Entry 2VQ9 (X-ray diffraction, 1.85 A resolution); this record covers chain A.

# Chain A
Molecule: Rnase 1
Source organism: Danio rerio
Reference sequence: A5HAK0 (A5HAK0_DANRE); residues 1-127 here correspond to UniProt positions 23-149 (UniProt number = residue number + 22)
Amino-acid sequence (148 residues; each row starts with the number of its first residue; note: 1 number in that range is skipped by the numbering (no residue carries it; nothing is unmodelled there); numbers below 1 keep their minus sign (Met-21 is residue -21)):
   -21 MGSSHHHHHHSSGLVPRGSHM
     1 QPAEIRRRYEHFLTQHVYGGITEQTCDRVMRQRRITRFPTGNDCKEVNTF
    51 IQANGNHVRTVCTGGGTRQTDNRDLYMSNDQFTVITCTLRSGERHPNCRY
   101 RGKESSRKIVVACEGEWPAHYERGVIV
Unresolved in the structure: -21 to -1, 1-4
Disulfides: Cys26-Cys87, Cys44-Cys98, Cys62-Cys113
Differences from the reference sequence: conflict Arg34 (Gly56 in A5HAK0), Asp71 (Glu93 in A5HAK0), Asp80 (Asn102 in A5HAK0), Gly115 (Ser137 in A5HAK0), Ala119 (Thr141 in A5HAK0), Arg123 (Lys145 in A5HAK0)
UniProt features mapped onto this chain:
  - active site: His16 (Proton acceptor), His120 (Proton donor)
  - binding site (substrate): Lys45 to Thr49
  - site: Arg33 (Cleavage)
  - modified residue: Gln1 (Pyrrolidone carboxylic acid)
What the authors report for this chain:
  - catalytic residues: His16, Lys45, His120
  - contacts within the chain: Thr49-Thr86 (hydrogen bond), Lys108-Val125, Val110-Arg123, Arg107-Gly124 (hydrogen bond)
  - specificity-determining residues: Thr86 (proposed by the authors, not directly observed)

# Overview
UniProt lists active-site residues His16 and His120 and 5 substrate-binding residues. The paper reports
catalytic residues His16, Lys45 and His120; the specificity determinant Thr86.
Chain A is Rnase 1 (Danio rerio); the structure, RNASE ZF-3E, was determined by X-ray diffraction together
with 2VQ8 from the same study.
